Entry 3WYC (X-ray diffraction, 2.07 A resolution); this record covers chains A and B.

# Chain A (and B)
Name: Meso-diaminopimelate D-dehydrogenase
Source organism: Ureibacillus thermosphaericus
Notes: EC 1.4.1.16; chain B of this document is another copy of the same molecule, construct and numbering; everything in this record applies to it too
Reference sequence: G1UII1 (DAPDH_URETH); residue numbers follow UniProt; this construct covers 1-326
Sequence (334 residues; each row starts with the number of its first residue):
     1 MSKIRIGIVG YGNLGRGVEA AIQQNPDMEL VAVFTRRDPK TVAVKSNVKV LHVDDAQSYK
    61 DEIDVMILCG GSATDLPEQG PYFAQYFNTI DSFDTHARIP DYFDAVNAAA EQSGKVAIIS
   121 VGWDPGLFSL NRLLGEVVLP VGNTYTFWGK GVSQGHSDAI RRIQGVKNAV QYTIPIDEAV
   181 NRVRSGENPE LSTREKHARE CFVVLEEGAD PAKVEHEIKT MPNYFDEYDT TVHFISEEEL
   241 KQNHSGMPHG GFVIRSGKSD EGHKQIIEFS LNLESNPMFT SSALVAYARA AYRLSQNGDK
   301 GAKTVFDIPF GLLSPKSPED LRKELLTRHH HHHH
Not modelled in the structure: 1, 329-334
Construct notes: expression tag (327-334)
UniProt features mapped onto this chain:
  - binding site (NADP(+)): Tyr11 to Leu14, Thr35 to Arg37, Cys69 to Ser72, Ser92 to Asp94, Val121 to Pro125
  - binding site (substrate): Asp94, Asp124, Trp148, Gln154, Gly155, Thr173, Arg199, His249, Asn276
Residues lining bound ligands:
  - NADP (NAP; NADP nicotinamide-adenine-dinucleotide phosphate): Gly10, Tyr11, Gly12, Asn13, Leu14, Thr35, Arg36, Arg37, Cys69, Gly70, Gly71, Ser72, Asp75, Ser92, Asp94, Val121, Gly122, Trp123, Asp124, Pro125, Asn276, Thr280
  - NADP (NES; 2-(2-hydroxy-1,1-dihydroxymethyl-ethylamino)-ethanesulfonic acid), molecule 1: Arg36, Val53, Asp54, Glu78, Gln79, Tyr82, Phe83
  - NADP (NES), molecule 2: Asp94, Trp123, Asp124, Trp148, Val152, Ser153, His156, Thr173, Arg199, His249, Asn276

# How chain A and chain B interact
Pairs across the interface (152; chain A residue first):
  Ala20(A) with Asp260(B)
  Gln23(A) with Asp260(B)
  Gln24(A) with Pro140(B); Val141(B); Lys258(B), hydrogen bond (side chain-backbone); Ser259(B); Asp260(B)
  Asn25(A) with Pro140(B)
  Lys45(A) with Glu261(B), salt bridge
  Asp94(A) with Thr327(B)
  His96(A) with Lys323(B), hydrogen bond (side chain-backbone); Thr327(B); Arg328(B)
  Ile99(A) with Arg322(B); Thr327(B)
  Phe103(A) with Arg322(B)
  Ser120(A) with Leu326(B)
  Asp124(A) with Leu326(B)
  Pro125(A) with Leu326(B)
  Leu127(A) with Leu134(B), hydrophobic
  Ser129(A) with Leu325(B); Leu326(B), hydrogen bond (side chain-backbone)
  Leu130(A) with Phe310(B)
  Asn131(A) with Phe269(B)
  Arg132(A) with Leu325(B), hydrogen bond (side chain-backbone); Leu326(B), hydrogen bond (side chain-backbone); Thr327(B)
  Leu133(A) with Phe310(B); Gly311(B); Ser314(B); Leu321(B), hydrophobic; Leu325(B), hydrophobic
  Leu134(A) with Leu127(B), hydrophobic; Phe310(B), hydrophobic
  Glu136(A) with Lys316(B), salt bridge; Leu325(B)
  Val137(A) with Ala286(B); Leu313(B); Ser314(B)
  Val138(A) with Phe279(B), hydrophobic; Ser282(B)
  Leu139(A) with Phe279(B), hydrophobic
  Pro140(A) with Gln24(B); Asn25(B)
  Val141(A) with Gln24(B)
  Lys258(A) with Gln24(B), hydrogen bond (backbone-side chain)
  Ser259(A) with Gln24(B); Met278(B)
  Asp260(A) with Ala20(B); Gln23(B); Gln24(B)
  Glu261(A) with Lys45(B), salt bridge; Met278(B)
  Gly262(A) with Glu274(B)
  His263(A) with Glu274(B); Ser275(B); Met278(B)
  Lys264(A) with Asn272(B); Leu273(B); Glu274(B), hydrogen bond (backbone-side chain)
  Gln265(A) with Asn272(B); Leu273(B); Glu274(B), hydrogen bond (side chain-backbone); Ser275(B), hydrogen bond (side chain-backbone); Met278(B); Phe279(B)
  Ile266(A) with Ser270(B); Leu271(B); Asn272(B), hydrogen bond (backbone-backbone)
  Ile267(A) with Phe269(B), hydrophobic; Ser270(B); Leu271(B), hydrophobic; Phe279(B), hydrophobic
  Glu268(A) with Glu268(B); Phe269(B); Ser270(B), hydrogen bond (backbone-backbone)
  Phe269(A) with Asn131(B); Ile267(B), hydrophobic; Glu268(B)
  Ser270(A) with Ile266(B); Ile267(B); Glu268(B), hydrogen bond (backbone-backbone)
  Leu271(A) with Ile266(B); Ile267(B), hydrophobic
  Asn272(A) with Lys264(B); Gln265(B); Ile266(B), hydrogen bond (backbone-backbone)
  Leu273(A) with Lys264(B); Gln265(B)
  Glu274(A) with His263(B); Lys264(B), hydrogen bond (side chain-backbone); Gln265(B), hydrogen bond (backbone-side chain)
  Ser275(A) with His263(B); Gln265(B), hydrogen bond (backbone-side chain)
  Met278(A) with Ser259(B); Glu261(B); His263(B); Gln265(B)
  Phe279(A) with Val138(B), hydrophobic; Leu139(B), hydrophobic; Gln265(B); Ile267(B), hydrophobic
  Ser282(A) with Val138(B)
  Ala286(A) with Val137(B)
  Thr304(A) with Arg322(B); Leu326(B)
  Phe306(A) with Pro309(B); Phe310(B); Gly311(B), hydrogen bond (backbone-backbone); Leu321(B); Leu325(B), hydrophobic; Leu326(B)
  Asp307(A) with Pro309(B)
  Ile308(A) with Pro309(B)
  Pro309(A) with Phe306(B); Asp307(B); Ile308(B); Pro309(B)
  Phe310(A) with Leu130(B); Leu133(B); Leu134(B), hydrophobic; Phe306(B); Phe310(B), hydrophobic
  Gly311(A) with Leu133(B); Phe306(B), hydrogen bond (backbone-backbone)
  Leu313(A) with Val137(B)
  Ser314(A) with Leu133(B); Val137(B)
  Lys316(A) with Glu136(B), salt bridge
  Leu321(A) with Leu133(B), hydrophobic; Phe306(B)
  Arg322(A) with Ile99(B); Phe103(B); Thr304(B)
  Lys323(A) with His96(B)
  Leu325(A) with Ser129(B); Arg132(B), hydrogen bond (backbone-side chain); Leu133(B), hydrophobic; Glu136(B); Phe306(B), hydrophobic
  Leu326(A) with Ile99(B), hydrophobic; Ser120(B); Asp124(B); Pro125(B); Ser129(B), hydrogen bond (backbone-side chain); Arg132(B), hydrogen bond (backbone-side chain); Thr304(B)
  Thr327(A) with His96(B), hydrogen bond (backbone-side chain); Ile99(B); Arg132(B)
  Arg328(A) with His96(B); Arg132(B)
Other interface residues (no listed pair), chain A (66 interface residues in all): Ala283, Val305
Other interface residues (no listed pair), chain B (67 interface residues in all): Asp94, Gly126, Gly262, Ala283, Val305

# Overview
The interface between chain A and chain B involves 66 residues on one side and 67 on the other; the contacts
include 22 hydrogen bonds and 4 salt bridges. Polar contacts include Lys45(A)-Glu261(B), Glu136(A)-Lys316(B)
and Gln24(A)-Lys258(B). Bound to chain A: 3 copies of NADP.
Chain A and chain B are both Meso-diaminopimelate D-dehydrogenase (Ureibacillus thermosphaericus); the
structure, Structure of a meso-diaminopimelate dehydrogenase in complex with NADP, was determined by X-ray
diffraction, deposited together with 3WYB.
